5FF6 - chains A and E of the 3 polymer chains in the assembly; structure by X-ray diffraction, 2.50 A resolution.

Chain A:
Molecule: Cetuximab Fab light chain
From: Mus MUSCULUS, homo sapiens
Notes: antibody fragment or engineered binder
Chain sequence (213 residues; numbered 1 to 213; the number before each row is that of its first residue):
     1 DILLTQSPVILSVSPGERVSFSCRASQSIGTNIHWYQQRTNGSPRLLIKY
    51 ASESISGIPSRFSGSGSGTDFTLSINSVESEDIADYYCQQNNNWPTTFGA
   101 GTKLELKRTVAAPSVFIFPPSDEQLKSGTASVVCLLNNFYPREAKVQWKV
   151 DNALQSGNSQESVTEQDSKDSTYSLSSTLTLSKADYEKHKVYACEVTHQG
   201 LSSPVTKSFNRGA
Disulfide bonds: C23-C88, C134-C194

Chain E:
Molecule: L10Q meditope
Chain sequence (12 residues; each row starts with the number of its first residue):
     1 CQFDLSTRRQKC
Disulfide bonds: C1-C12

Chain A / chain E interface:
Pairs across the interface - 21 pairs, chain A then chain E:
  V9(A) with C1(E), hydrophobic
  I10(A) with C12(E), hydrophobic
  Q38(A) with F3(E); R8(E); R9(E)
  R39(A) with R9(E)
  T40(A) with T7(E); R9(E), hydrogen bond
  N41(A) with S6(E), hydrogen bond (side chain-backbone); T7(E), hydrogen bond (backbone-backbone); R8(E)
  G42(A) with R8(E), hydrogen bond (backbone-side chain)
  S43(A) with R8(E)
  A84(A) with R9(E)
  D85(A) with R9(E), salt bridge; Q10(E), hydrogen bond (side chain-backbone)
  Y87(A) with Q10(E), hydrogen bond
  A100(A) with Q10(E)
  K103(A) with R9(E); Q10(E), hydrogen bond (side chain-backbone)
  E165(A) with R9(E), salt bridge
Also at the interface, not in a pair above, chain A (15 interface residues in all): I83
From the paper, about this interface:
  - residue pairs: Y87(A)-Q10(E)

In short:
15 residues of chain A face 8 of chain E across their interface; the contacts include 7 hydrogen bonds and 2
salt bridges. Among the polar pairs are D85(A)-R9(E), E165(A)-R9(E) and T40(A)-R9(E). The authors report a
contact between Y87(A) and Q10(E).
Here chain A is Cetuximab Fab light chain (Mus MUSCULUS, homo sapiens) and chain E is L10Q meditope. Entry
5FF6 (Cetuximab Fab in complex with L10Q meditope variant) was determined by X-ray diffraction (same
publication as 5ETU, 5EUK, 5F88, 5I2I, 5IOP, 5IR1 and 7 further entries).
